7CCQ - chains G and I of the 11 polymer chains in the assembly; structure by electron microscopy, 3.80 A resolution.

Chain G:
Protein: Histone H2A type 1-B/E
Source organism: Homo sapiens
UniProtKB: P04908 (H2A1B_HUMAN); residues 15-117 here correspond to UniProt positions 16-118 (UniProt number = residue number + 1)
Amino-acid sequence (103 residues; row label = number of the first residue in the row):
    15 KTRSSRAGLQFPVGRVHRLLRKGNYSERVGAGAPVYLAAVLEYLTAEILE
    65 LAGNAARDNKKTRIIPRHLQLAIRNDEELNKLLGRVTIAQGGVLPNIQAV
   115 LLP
Disordered / not traced: 117
Curated features (UniProtKB/Swiss-Prot):
  - modified residue: Lys36 (N6-(2-hydroxyisobutyryl)lysine), Lys74 (N6-(2-hydroxyisobutyryl)lysine), Lys75 (N6-(2-hydroxyisobutyryl)lysine), Lys95 (N6-(2-hydroxyisobutyryl)lysine), Gln104 (N5-methylglutamine)
  - cross-link: Lys15 (Glycyl lysine isopeptide (Lys-Gly) (interchain with G-Cter in ubiquitin))

Chain I:
Molecule: 147-nt DNA strand
Source organism: Homo sapiens
Sequence (147 nucleotides; numbered -73 to 73; the number before each row is that of its first residue; numbers below 1 keep their minus sign (DA-73 is residue -73)):
   -73 ACAGGATGTATATATCTGACACGTGCCTGGAGACTAGGGAGTAATCCCCT
   -23 TGGCGGTTAAAACGCGGGGGACAGCGCGTACGTGCGTTTAAGCGGTGCTA
    27 GAGCTGTCTACGACCAATTGAGCGGCCTCGGCACCGGGATTCTCCAG

Interface between chain G and chain I:
Residue-residue contacts (15; chain G residue first):
  Thr16(G) - DA47(I)  sugar contact
  Arg29(G) - DG48(I)  hydrogen bond to the phosphate
  Arg29(G) - DC49(I)  salt bridge to the phosphate
  His31(G) - DA39(I)  salt bridge to the phosphate
  Arg42(G) - DG38(I)  sugar contact
  Arg42(G) - DA39(I)  phosphate contact
  Val43(G) - DG38(I)  sugar contact
  Val43(G) - DA39(I)  hydrogen bond to the phosphate
  Gly44(G) - DG38(I)  phosphate contact
  Ala45(G) - DG38(I)  hydrogen bond to the phosphate
  Lys75(G) - DC58(I)  phosphate contact
  Thr76(G) - DG57(I)  hydrogen bond to the phosphate
  Thr76(G) - DC58(I)  hydrogen bond to the phosphate
  Arg77(G) - DG57(I)  sugar contact
  Arg77(G) - DC58(I)  hydrogen bond to the phosphate
Interface residues without a listed pair, chain G (12 interface residues in all): Arg35, Glu41

Summary:
12 residues of chain G and 7 residues of chain I are in contact, with 6 hydrogen bonds and 2 salt bridges.
Among the polar pairs are Arg29(G)-DG48(I), Val43(G)-DA39(I) and Ala45(G)-DG38(I).
Chain G is Histone H2A type 1-B/E and chain I is a 147-nt DNA strand, both from Homo sapiens; the structure,
Structure of the 1:1 cGAS-nucleosome complex, was determined by electron microscopy (same publication as
7CCR).
